3LA3 - chains A and B; structure by X-ray diffraction, 2.40 A resolution.

== Chain A (and B) ==
Molecule: Global nitrogen regulator
Notes: chain B of this document is another copy of the same molecule, construct and numbering; everything in this record applies to it too
Reference sequence: P0A4U6 (NTCA_ANASP); residues 1-223 here = UniProt positions 1-223
Amino-acid sequence (243 residues; each row starts with the number of its first residue; numbers below 1 keep their minus sign (Met-19 is residue -19)):
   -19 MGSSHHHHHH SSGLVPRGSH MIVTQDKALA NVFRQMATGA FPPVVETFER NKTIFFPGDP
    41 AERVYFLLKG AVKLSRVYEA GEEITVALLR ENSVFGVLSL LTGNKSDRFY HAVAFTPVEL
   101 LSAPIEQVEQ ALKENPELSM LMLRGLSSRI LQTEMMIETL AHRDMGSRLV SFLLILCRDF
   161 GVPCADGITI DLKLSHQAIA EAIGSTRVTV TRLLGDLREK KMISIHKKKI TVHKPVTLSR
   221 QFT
Disordered / not traced: -19 to 24, 223 (chain B: -19 to 24, 222-223)
Differences from the reference sequence: expression tag (-19 to 0)
Ligand contacts:
  - 2,2-difluoropentanedioic acid (2FT), molecule 1: Phe35, Leu54, Phe75, Gly76, Val77, Leu78, Arg88, Tyr90, Arg129
  - 2,2-difluoropentanedioic acid (2FT), molecule 2: Ile130, Leu131, Glu134
Curated features (UniProtKB/Swiss-Prot):
  - DNA-binding region: His176 to Gly195 (H-T-H motif)
What the authors report for this chain:
  - binding site for 2,2-difluoropentanedioic acid: Val77, Glu134

== Interface between chain A and chain B ==
Pairs across the interface - 78 pairs, chain A then chain B:
  Arg56(A) with Glu138(B), salt bridge
  Tyr58(A) with Glu138(B)
  Ile64(A) with Ala141(B), hydrophobic
  Thr65(A) with Ile137(B)
  Val66(A) with Ile137(B); Glu138(B)
  Val77(A) with Ser127(B)
  Leu80(A) with Met120(B), hydrophobic; Arg124(B), hydrogen bond (backbone-side chain); Ser127(B)
  Leu81(A) with Arg124(B); Ser127(B); Leu131(B), hydrophobic
  Phe89(A) with Leu131(B), hydrophobic
  Tyr90(A) with Glu134(B); Met135(B); Glu138(B), hydrogen bond
  Glu109(A) with Met120(B); Arg124(B), salt bridge
  Leu112(A) with Met120(B), hydrophobic; Leu123(B), hydrophobic
  Ser119(A) with Ser119(B), hydrogen bond
  Met120(A) with Glu109(B); Leu112(B), hydrophobic
  Met122(A) with Leu123(B), hydrophobic
  Leu123(A) with Leu112(B), hydrophobic; Met122(B), hydrophobic; Leu123(B); Leu126(B), hydrophobic
  Arg124(A) with Leu80(B), hydrogen bond (side chain-backbone); Leu81(B); Glu109(B), salt bridge
  Leu126(A) with Leu123(B); Leu126(B), hydrophobic; Ser127(B); Ile130(B)
  Ser127(A) with Val77(B); Leu80(B); Leu81(B); Leu126(B)
  Ser128(A) with Leu81(B)
  Arg129(A) with Ile130(B); Glu134(B), salt bridge
  Ile130(A) with Leu126(B); Arg129(B); Ile130(B), hydrophobic
  Leu131(A) with Leu78(B), hydrophobic; Leu81(B), hydrophobic
  Thr133(A) with Thr133(B); Glu134(B); Ile137(B)
  Glu134(A) with Leu54(B); Val66(B); Tyr90(B); Arg129(B), salt bridge; Thr133(B)
  Met135(A) with Tyr90(B)
  Ile137(A) with Thr65(B); Val66(B); Thr133(B); Ile137(B), hydrophobic; Leu140(B)
  Glu138(A) with Arg56(B), salt bridge; Val66(B); Tyr90(B), hydrogen bond
  Leu140(A) with Ile137(B), hydrophobic; Leu140(B), hydrophobic; Arg148(B), hydrogen bond (backbone-side chain)
  Ala141(A) with Ile64(B), hydrophobic; Gly184(B)
  Arg143(A) with Gly184(B); Thr186(B)
  Arg148(A) with Arg148(B)
  Gly184(A) with Ala141(B); Arg143(B)
  Thr186(A) with Arg143(B)
  Phe222(A) with Tyr58(B), hydrophobic; Glu59(B)
Also at the interface, not in a pair above, chain A (43 interface residues in all): Leu54, Leu78, Ile105, Pro116, Met136, His142, Ser185, Gln221
Also at the interface, not in a pair above, chain B (40 interface residues in all): Phe89, Lys113, Ser128, Met136, Ser185

== Summary ==
The interface between chain A and chain B involves 43 residues on one side and 40 on the other, with 6
hydrogen bonds and 6 salt bridges. Polar contacts include Arg56(A)-Glu138(B), Glu109(A)-Arg124(B) and
Arg129(A)-Glu134(B). Ligands of chain A: 2,2-difluoropentanedioic acid. From the paper: a binding site for
2,2-difluoropentanedioic acid at Val77(A) and Glu134(A).
Chain A and chain B are both Global nitrogen regulator; the structure, Crystal structure of NtcA in complex
with 2,2-difluoropentanedioic acid, was determined by X-ray diffraction together with 3LA7 and 3LA2 from the
same study.
